7D20 - chains E and I of the 11 polymer chains in the assembly; structure by electron microscopy, 3.00 A resolution.

Chain E:
Protein: Histone H3-like centromeric protein A
Source organism: Homo sapiens
UniProtKB: P49450 (CENPA_HUMAN); numbering as in UniProt (aligned over 1-140)
Amino-acid sequence (143 residues; each row starts with the number of its first residue; numbers below 1 keep their minus sign (Gly-2 is residue -2)):
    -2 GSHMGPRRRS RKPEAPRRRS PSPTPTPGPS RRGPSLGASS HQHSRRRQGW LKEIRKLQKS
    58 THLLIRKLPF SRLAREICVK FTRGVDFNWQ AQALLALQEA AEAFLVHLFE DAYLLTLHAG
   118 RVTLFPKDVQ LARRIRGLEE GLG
Disordered / not traced: -2 to 44, 136-140
Construct notes: expression tag (-2 to 0)
Curated features (UniProtKB/Swiss-Prot):
  - region: Gln39 to Leu54 (Important for flexibility of DNA ends that protrude from nucleosomes)
  - modified residue: Gly2 (N,N,N-trimethylglycine), Ser7 (Phosphoserine), Ser17 (Phosphoserine), Ser19 (Phosphoserine), Ser27 (Phosphoserine), Ser68 (Phosphoserine)

Chain I:
Molecule: 145-nt DNA strand
Sequence (145 nucleotides; row label = number of the first residue in the row; numbers below 1 keep their minus sign (DA-72 is residue -72)):
   -72 ATCAGAATCC CGGTGCCGAG GCCGCTCAAT TGGTCGTAGA CAGCTCTAGC ACCGCTTAAA
   -12 CGCACGTACG CGCTGTCCCC CGCGTTTTAA CCGCCAAGGG GATTACTCCC TAGTCTCCAG
    48 GCACGTGTCA GATATATACA TCGAT
Disordered / not traced: -72 to -67, 70-72

Interface between chain E and chain I:
Contacting residue pairs (13; chain E residue first):
  Arg63(E) - DA-14(I)  sugar contact
  Arg72(E) - DC-23(I)  salt bridge to the phosphate
  Asn85(E) - DG-24(I)  phosphate contact
  Asn85(E) - DC-23(I)  phosphate contact
  Trp86(E) - DG-24(I)  sugar contact
  Trp86(E) - DC-23(I)  hydrogen bond to the phosphate
  Gln87(E) - DG-24(I)  phosphate contact
  Ala88(E) - DG-24(I)  hydrogen bond to the phosphate
  Arg118(E) - DG-3(I)  phosphate contact
  Arg118(E) - DC-2(I)  salt bridge to the phosphate
  Val119(E) - DG-3(I)  hydrogen bond to the phosphate
  Thr120(E) - DG-3(I)  hydrogen bond to the phosphate
  Phe122(E) - DC-2(I)  phosphate contact
Also at the interface, not in a pair above, chain E (13 interface residues in all): Gln45, Gly117, Lys124
Also at the interface, not in a pair above, chain I (8 interface residues in all): DA-13, DC-4, DC69

Overview:
13 residues of chain E and 8 residues of chain I are in contact, with 4 hydrogen bonds and 2 salt bridges.
Polar contacts include Trp86(E)-DC-23(I), Ala88(E)-DG-24(I) and Val119(E)-DG-3(I).
Here chain E is Histone H3-like centromeric protein A (Homo sapiens) and chain I is a 145-nt DNA strand. Entry
7D20 (Cryo-EM structure of SET8-CENP-A-nucleosome complex) was determined by electron microscopy (same
publication as 7D1Z).
